PDB entry 9JJ8 | electron microscopy, 2.79 A resolution | chains c and d of the 51 polymer chains in the assembly

# Chain c
Protein: Photosystem I iron-sulfur center
Organism: Emiliania huxleyi CCMP1516
Notes: EC 1.97.1.12
Reference sequence: Q4G3C1 (PSAC_EMIHU); residues 1-81 here = UniProt positions 1-81
Sequence (81 residues; each row starts with the number of its first residue):
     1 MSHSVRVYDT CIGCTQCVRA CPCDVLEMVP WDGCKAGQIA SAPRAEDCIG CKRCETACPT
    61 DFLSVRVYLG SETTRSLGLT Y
Disordered / not traced: 1
Ligand contacts:
  - 4Fe-4S cluster (SF4), molecule 1: Val-7, Cys-11, Ile-12, Gly-13, Cys-14, Thr-15, Gln-16, Cys-17, Met-28, Ala-40, Ala-57, Cys-58, Pro-59, Thr-60, Ser-64, Val-65
  - 4Fe-4S cluster (SF4), molecule 2: Ala-20, Cys-21, Pro-22, Cys-23, Val-25, Leu-26, Cys-48, Ile-49, Gly-50, Cys-51, Lys-52, Arg-53, Cys-54, Val-67
UniProt features mapped onto this chain:
  - binding site ([4Fe-4S] cluster): Cys-11, Cys-14, Cys-17, Cys-21, Cys-48, Cys-51, Cys-54, Cys-58

# Chain d
Protein: Photosystem I reaction center subunit II
Organism: Emiliania huxleyi CCMP1516
Reference sequence: Q4G369 (Q4G369_EMIHU); residues 1-142 here = UniProt positions 1-142
Sequence (142 residues; numbered 1 to 142; the number before each row is that of its first residue):
     1 MTSDVLNLQI PTPTFGGSTG GWLRAAEIEE KYAITWTSKK EQIFEMPTSG AAIMQKGENL
    61 LYLAKKEQCL ALSTQLRTLF KISDYKIYRI FPNSEVQYLH PKDGVFPEKL NEGRIGVGNV
   121 GYSIGKNPNP VNVKFTGKNT FD
Disordered / not traced: 1, 142

# How chain c and chain d interact
Pairs across the interface - 65 pairs, chain c then chain d:
  Ser-4(c) / Phe-141(d)
  Arg-6(c) / Gly-118(d)
  Arg-6(c) / Val-120(d)
  Val-7(c) / Gly-118(d)  hydrogen bond (backbone-backbone)
  Val-7(c) / Asn-119(d)
  Val-7(c) / Val-120(d)  hydrogen bond (backbone-backbone)
  Tyr-8(c) / Val-120(d)  hydrophobic
  Tyr-8(c) / Tyr-122(d)
  Tyr-8(c) / Ser-123(d)
  Tyr-8(c) / Ile-124(d)  hydrophobic
  Tyr-8(c) / Asn-127(d)  hydrogen bond
  Asp-9(c) / Val-120(d)  hydrogen bond (backbone-backbone)
  Asp-9(c) / Gly-121(d)
  Asp-9(c) / Tyr-122(d)
  Asp-9(c) / Ser-123(d)  hydrogen bond (side chain-backbone)
  Thr-15(c) / Glu-108(d)
  Val-18(c) / Pro-107(d)
  Val-18(c) / Glu-108(d)
  Arg-19(c) / Glu-108(d)
  Pro-22(c) / Leu-70(d)
  Cys-23(c) / Lys-66(d)  hydrogen bond (backbone-side chain)
  Cys-23(c) / Glu-67(d)
  Cys-23(c) / Leu-70(d)
  Asp-24(c) / Lys-66(d)
  Asp-24(c) / Leu-70(d)
  Asp-24(c) / Leu-99(d)
  Asp-24(c) / His-100(d)  salt bridge
  Asp-24(c) / Pro-107(d)
  Leu-26(c) / Pro-107(d)
  Glu-27(c) / Pro-107(d)
  Glu-27(c) / Arg-114(d)  salt bridge
  Met-28(c) / Pro-107(d)  hydrogen bond (backbone-backbone)
  Met-28(c) / Glu-108(d)
  Met-28(c) / Arg-114(d)  hydrogen bond (backbone-side chain)
  Val-29(c) / Arg-114(d)
  Val-29(c) / Ile-115(d)
  Val-29(c) / Gly-116(d)
  Pro-30(c) / Leu-110(d)  hydrophobic
  Pro-30(c) / Glu-112(d)
  Gly-37(c) / Leu-110(d)
  Gln-38(c) / Leu-110(d)
  Ile-39(c) / Asn-119(d)
  Ala-40(c) / Asn-119(d)  hydrogen bond (backbone-side chain)
  Ser-41(c) / Ile-115(d)
  Ser-41(c) / Gly-116(d)
  Ser-41(c) / Val-117(d)  hydrogen bond (side chain-backbone)
  Ala-42(c) / Val-117(d)  hydrogen bond (backbone-backbone)
  Pro-43(c) / Val-117(d)  hydrophobic
  Arg-44(c) / Lys-102(d)
  Asp-47(c) / Lys-66(d)  salt bridge
  Asp-47(c) / Arg-89(d)  salt bridge
  Ile-49(c) / Glu-67(d)
  Phe-62(c) / Ile-124(d)  hydrophobic
  Leu-63(c) / Ile-124(d)
  Arg-66(c) / Ile-124(d)
  Tyr-68(c) / Asn-127(d)
  Tyr-68(c) / Phe-141(d)  hydrophobic
  Arg-75(c) / Glu-30(d)  salt bridge
  Arg-75(c) / Arg-89(d)
  Gly-78(c) / Lys-65(d)  hydrogen bond (backbone-side chain)
  Gly-78(c) / Glu-67(d)
  Thr-80(c) / Ala-64(d)
  Thr-80(c) / Lys-65(d)
  Tyr-81(c) / Leu-23(d)  hydrophobic
  Tyr-81(c) / Ala-25(d)
Other interface residues (no listed pair), chain c (37 interface residues in all): Val-5, Thr-10, Thr-74
Other interface residues (no listed pair), chain d (33 interface residues in all): Glu-29, Tyr-32, Gln-68, Asn-111

# In short
37 residues of chain c face 33 of chain d across their interface; the contacts include 12 hydrogen bonds and 5
salt bridges. Polar pairs include Asp-24(c)/His-100(d), Glu-27(c)/Arg-114(d) and Asp-47(c)/Lys-66(d). Chain c
binds 4Fe-4S cluster. From UniProt: 8 [4Fe-4S] cluster-binding residues on chain c.
Here chain c is Photosystem I iron-sulfur center and chain d is Photosystem I reaction center subunit II, both
from Emiliania huxleyi CCMP1516. Entry 9JJ8 (Structural insights into the PSI-FCPI supercomplex from the
coccolithophore Emiliania huxleyi) was determined by electron microscopy.
